PDB entry 6LE9 | X-ray diffraction, 2.60 A resolution | chains D and I of the 10 polymer chains in the assembly

# Chain D
Protein: Histone H2B type 1-K
From: Homo sapiens
UniProtKB: O60814 (H2B1K_HUMAN); residues 28-122 here correspond to UniProt positions 32-126 (UniProt number = residue number + 4)
Chain sequence (95 residues; row label = number of the first residue in the row):
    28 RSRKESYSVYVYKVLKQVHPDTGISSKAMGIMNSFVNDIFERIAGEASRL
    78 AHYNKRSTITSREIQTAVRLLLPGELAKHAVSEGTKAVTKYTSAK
UniProt features mapped onto this chain:
  - modified residue: Lys31 (N6-(2-hydroxyisobutyryl)lysine), Glu32 (PolyADP-ribosyl glutamic acid), Ser33 (Phosphoserine), Lys40 (N6-(2-hydroxyisobutyryl)lysine), Lys43 (N6-(2-hydroxyisobutyryl)lysine), Lys54 (N6,N6-dimethyllysine), Arg76 (Dimethylated arginine), Lys82 (N6,N6,N6-trimethyllysine), Arg83 (Omega-N-methylarginine), Arg89 (Omega-N-methylarginine), Lys105 (N6-(2-hydroxyisobutyryl)lysine), Thr112 (Phosphothreonine), Lys113 (N6-(2-hydroxyisobutyryl)lysine), Lys117 (N6-(2-hydroxyisobutyryl)lysine)
  - glycosylation: Ser109 (O-linked (GlcNAc) serine)
  - cross-link (Glycyl lysine isopeptide (Lys-Gly)): Lys31 (interchain with G-Cter in ubiquitin), Lys117 (interchain with G-Cter in ubiquitin)

# Chain I
Molecule: Human Telomeric DNA
From: Homo sapiens
Sequence (145 nucleotides; row label = number of the first residue in the row; numbers below 1 keep their minus sign (DA-72 is residue -72)):
   -72 ATCACCCTAACCCTAACCCTAACCCTAACCCTAACCCTAACCCTAACCCT
   -22 AACCCTAACCCTAACCCTAACCCTAACCCTAACCCTAACCCTAACCCTAA
    28 CCCTAACCCTAACCCTAACCCTAACCCTAACCCTAACCCTAAGAT
Ion coordination: Mn2+ near DA38 (its only coordinating residue here)

# How chain D and chain I interact
Contacting residue pairs - 14 pairs, chain D then chain I:
  Arg28(D) - DC30(I)  sugar contact
  Arg30(D) - DT-47(I)  phosphate contact
  Arg30(D) - DA-46(I)  sugar contact
  Tyr39(D) - DT-53(I)  hydrogen bond to the phosphate
  Lys43(D) - DA-52(I)  salt bridge to the phosphate
  Gly50(D) - DT-53(I)  phosphate contact
  Ile51(D) - DC-54(I)  sugar contact
  Ile51(D) - DT-53(I)  hydrogen bond to the phosphate
  Ser52(D) - DC-54(I)  phosphate contact
  Ser53(D) - DC-54(I)  hydrogen bond to the phosphate
  Arg83(D) - DA-34(I)  phosphate contact
  Ser84(D) - DA-34(I)  hydrogen bond to the phosphate
  Thr85(D) - DT-35(I)  phosphate contact
  Thr85(D) - DA-34(I)  hydrogen bond to the phosphate
Also at the interface, not in a pair above, chain D (13 interface residues in all): Ser29, Lys82
Also at the interface, not in a pair above, chain I (9 interface residues in all): DA-33

# In short
13 residues of chain D face 9 of chain I across their interface; the contacts include 5 hydrogen bonds and 1
salt bridge. Among the polar pairs are Tyr39(D)-DT-53(I), Ile51(D)-DT-53(I) and Ser53(D)-DC-54(I).
Here chain D is Histone H2B type 1-K and chain I is Human Telomeric DNA, both from Homo sapiens. Entry 6LE9
(The Human Telomeric Nucleosome Displays Distinct Structural and Dynamic Properties) was determined by X-ray
diffraction together with 6KE9 and 6L9H from the same study.
